Entry 1N33 (X-ray diffraction, 3.35 A resolution); this record covers chains A and T of the 23 polymer chains in the assembly.

Chain A:
Molecule: 16S ribosomal RNA
Source organism: Thermus thermophilus
Sequence (1522 nucleotides; numbered 0 to 1544 plus 19 insertion-coded residues; 42 numbers in that range are skipped by the numbering (no residue carries them; nothing is unmodelled there); the number before each row is that of its first residue; a row labelled like 190A-190L holds insertion residues (190A, then the next letters in order); numbering starts at 0):
     0 UUUGUUGGAGAGUUUGAUCCUGGCUCAGGGUGAACGCUGGCGGCGUGCCU
    50 AAGACAUGCAAGUCGUGCGGG
    73 CCGCGGGGUUUU
    88 ACUCCG
    95 UGGUC
   101 AGCGGCGGACGGGUGAGUAACGCGUGGGU
  129A G
   130 ACCUACCCGGAAGAGGGGGACAACCCGGGGAAACUCGGGCUAAUCCCCCA
   180 UGUGGACCCGC
190A-190L CCCUUGGGGUGU
   191 GUCCAAAGGGCUUU
   216 GCCCGCUUCCGGAUGGGCCCGCGUCCCAUCAGCUAGUUGGUGGGGUAAUG
   266 GCCCACCAAGGCGACGACGGGUAGCCGGUCUGAGAGGAUGGCCGGCCACA
   316 GGGGCACUGAGACACGGGCCCCACUCCUACGGGAGGCAGCAGUUAGGAAU
   366 CUUCCGCAAUGGGCGCAAGCCUGACGGAGCGACGCCGCUUGGAGGAAGAA
   416 GCCCUUCGGGGUGUAAACUCCUGAA
   442 CCCGGGACGAAACCCCCGACGA
   474 GGGGACUGACGGUACCGGG
   494 GUAAUAGCGCCGGCCAACUCCGUGCCAGCAGCCGCGGUAAUACGGAGGGC
   544 GCGAGCGUUACCCGGAUUCACUGGGCGUAAAGGGCGUGUAGGCGGCCUGG
   594 GGCGUCCCAUGUGAAAGACCACGGCUCAACCGUGGGGGAGCGUGGGAUAC
   644 GCUCAGGCUAGACGGUGGGAGAGGGUGGUGGAAUUCCCGGAGUAGCGGUG
   694 AAAUGCGCAGAUACCGGGAGGAACGCCGAUGGCGAAGGCAGCCACCUGGU
   744 CCACCCGUGACGCUGAGGCGCGAAAGCGUGGGGAGCAAACCGGAUUAGAU
   794 ACCCGGGUAGUCCACGCCCUAAACGAUGCGCGCUAGGUCUCUGGGUCU
   848 CCUGGGGGCCGAAGCUAACGCGUUAAGCGCGCCGCCUGGGGAGUACGGCC
   898 GCAAGGCUGAAACUCAAAGGAAUUGACGGGGGCCCGCACAAGCGGUGGAG
   948 CAUGUGGUUUAAUUCGAAGCAACGCGAAGAACCUUACCAGGCCUUGACAU
   998 GCUAGG
 1003A G
  1004 AACCCGGGUGAAAGCCUGGGGUGCCCC
1030A-1030D GCGA
  1031 GGGGAGCCCUAGCACAGGUGCUGCAUGGCCGUCGUCAGCUCGUGCCGUGA
  1081 GGUGUUGGGUUAAGUCCCGCAACGAGCGCAACCCCCGCCGUUAGUUGCCA
  1131 GCGGUUCGGCCGGGCACUCUAACGGGACUGCCCGCGAAA
  1171 GCGGGAGGAAGGAGGGGACGACGUCUGGUCAGCAUGGCCCUUACGGCCUG
  1221 GGCGACACACGUGCUACAAUGCCCACUACAAAGCGAUGCCACCCGGCAAC
  1271 GGGGAGCUAAUCGCAAAAAGGUGGGCCCAGUUCGGAUUGGGGUCUGCAAC
  1321 CCGACCCCAUGAAGCCGGAAUCGCUAGUAAUCGCGGAUCAG
 1361A C
  1362 CAUGCCGCGGUGAAUACGUUCCCGGGCCUUGUACACACCGCCCGUCACGC
  1412 CAUGGGAGCGGGCUCUACCCGAAGUCGCCGGG
  1446 AGCCUACGGG
  1459 CAGGCGCCGAGGGUAGGGCCCGUGACUGGGGCGAAGUCGUAACAAGGUAG
  1509 CUGUACCGGAAGGUGCGGCUGGAUCACCUCCUUUCU
Not modelled in the structure: 0-4, 1535-1538
Metal / ion sites: Mg2+ site 1 near G21 (its only coordinating residue here); Mg2+ site 2 near G46 (its only coordinating residue here); Mg2+ site 3 near C48 (its only coordinating residue here); Mg2+ site 4 near A53 (its only coordinating residue here); Mg2+ site 5: C58, A59, U387; Mg2+ site 6: U62, G105; Mg2+ site 7: G69, G70, U98; Mg2+ site 8: G107, G324, A325, G326; Mg2+ site 9: A109, G331; Mg2+ site 10: A116, G117, G289; Mg2+ site 11: C121, G124, U125, G126, G236; Mg2+ site 12: C174, C175; 57 more Mg2+ sites not listed
Residues lining bound ligands: paromomycin (PAR): G1405, U1406, C1407, A1408, C1409, G1489, C1490, G1491, A1492, A1493, G1494, U1495, C1496
Reported in the primary citation:
  - conformationally variable residues (side-chain flip): G530

Chain T:
Molecule: 30S ribosomal protein S20
Source organism: Thermus thermophilus
Chain sequence (106 residues; row label = number of the first residue in the row):
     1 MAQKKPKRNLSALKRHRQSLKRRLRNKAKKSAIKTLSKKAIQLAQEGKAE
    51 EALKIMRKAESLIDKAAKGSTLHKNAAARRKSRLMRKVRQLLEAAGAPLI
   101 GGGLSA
Not modelled in the structure: 1-7

Interface between chain A and chain T:
Residue-residue contacts (93; chain A residue first):
  G61(A) with Leu10(T), phosphate contact
  G102(A) with Arg17(T), salt bridge to the phosphate
  C103(A) with Lys14(T), phosphate contact; Arg17(T), salt bridge to the phosphate
  G104(A) with Lys14(T), hydrogen bond to the base; Gln18(T), phosphate contact; Lys21(T), salt bridge to the phosphate
  G105(A) with Gln18(T), hydrogen bond to the phosphate; Arg22(T), salt bridge to the phosphate
  C106(A) with Arg15(T), base contact
  G107(A) with Arg15(T), hydrogen bond to the base
  G108(A) with Arg15(T), base contact
  C132(A) with Lys74(T), hydrogen bond to the phosphate; Asn75(T), phosphate contact
  U133(A) with Lys74(T), salt bridge to the phosphate
  C175(A) with Arg25(T), sugar contact; Lys29(T), phosphate contact
  C176(A) with Lys29(T), salt bridge to the phosphate
  C177(A) with Lys65(T), salt bridge to the phosphate
  C178(A) with Lys65(T), salt bridge to the phosphate
  A185(A) with Glu60(T), base contact; Ala78(T), sugar contact; Lys81(T), hydrogen bond to the base
  C186(A) with Ala78(T), sugar contact; Lys81(T), sugar contact; Ser82(T), phosphate contact; Met85(T), hydrogen bond to the sugar
  C187(A) with Ser82(T), phosphate contact; Met85(T), sugar contact; Arg86(T), salt bridge to the phosphate; Arg89(T), hydrogen bond to the sugar; Leu104(T), base contact; Ser105(T), hydrogen bond to the base
  C188(A) with Arg86(T), salt bridge to the phosphate; Arg89(T), sugar contact; Ser105(T), sugar contact
  U190L(A) with Ser105(T), hydrogen bond to the base
  G191(A) with Met85(T), base contact; Gly101(T), hydrogen bond to the sugar; Gly102(T), hydrogen bond to the sugar; Gly103(T), hydrogen bond to the base; Leu104(T), hydrogen bond to the sugar
  U192(A) with Arg57(T), hydrogen bond to the phosphate; Glu60(T), hydrogen bond to the sugar; Gly102(T), sugar contact; Gly103(T), sugar contact
  C193(A) with Arg57(T), salt bridge to the phosphate; Glu60(T), sugar contact; Ser61(T), phosphate contact; Asp64(T), hydrogen bond to the sugar
  C194(A) with Ser61(T), hydrogen bond to the phosphate; Asp64(T), sugar contact; Lys65(T), phosphate contact; Lys68(T), hydrogen bond to the sugar
  A195(A) with Lys65(T), phosphate contact; Lys68(T), hydrogen bond to the sugar
  U223(A) with Lys68(T), salt bridge to the phosphate
  G259(A) with Arg83(T), salt bridge to the phosphate; Lys87(T), salt bridge to the phosphate
  G260(A) with Arg83(T), hydrogen bond to the base
  U261(A) with Arg79(T), salt bridge to the phosphate; Arg80(T), salt bridge to the phosphate
  A262(A) with Lys74(T), sugar contact; Asn75(T), hydrogen bond to the phosphate; Ala76(T), phosphate contact; Arg79(T), phosphate contact
  A263(A) with Arg79(T), salt bridge to the phosphate
  C322(A) with Ser19(T), base contact; Arg23(T), sugar contact
  U323(A) with Ser19(T), hydrogen bond to the sugar; Arg22(T), phosphate contact; Arg23(T), phosphate contact; Asn26(T), hydrogen bond to the phosphate
  G324(A) with Arg22(T), salt bridge to the phosphate; Asn26(T), phosphate contact; Ser70(T), hydrogen bond to the phosphate
  A325(A) with Ser70(T), phosphate contact
  G332(A) with Leu10(T), phosphate contact
  G333(A) with His16(T), hydrogen bond to the sugar
  C1437(A) with Lys34(T), phosphate contact
  G1438(A) with Lys34(T), salt bridge to the phosphate
  C1439(A) with Lys38(T), salt bridge to the phosphate
  G1453(A) with Leu36(T), sugar contact; Lys39(T), hydrogen bond to the phosphate; Lys58(T), sugar contact
  G1454(A) with Thr35(T), phosphate contact; Lys39(T), salt bridge to the phosphate
  G1455(A) with Ser31(T), phosphate contact; Ala32(T), sugar contact; Thr35(T), hydrogen bond to the phosphate
  C1459(A) with Lys27(T), phosphate contact; Ser31(T), hydrogen bond to the phosphate
  A1460(A) with Lys27(T), salt bridge to the phosphate
Other interface residues (no listed pair), chain A (49 interface residues in all): A60, C131, C174, G184, U222
Other interface residues (no listed pair), chain T (52 interface residues in all): Ser11, Leu24, Ala28, His73, Ala106

Overview:
Chain A and chain T form an interface of 49 and 52 residues respectively, with 28 hydrogen bonds and 22 salt
bridges. Polar contacts include G104(A)-Lys14(T), G107(A)-Arg15(T) and A185(A)-Lys81(T). Bound to chain A:
paromomycin. The Mg2+ site 5 is built by C58(A), A59(A) and U387(A). From the paper: conformational
variability at G530(A).
Here chain A is 16S ribosomal RNA and chain T is 30S ribosomal protein S20, both from Thermus thermophilus.
Entry 1N33 (Structure of the Thermus thermophilus 30S ribosomal subunit bound to codon and near-cognate
transfer rna anticodon ...) was determined by X-ray diffraction (same publication as 1N32, 1N34 and 1N36).
